7R74 - chains A and D; structure by X-ray diffraction, 2.76 A resolution.

== Chain A ==
Molecule: Glycoprotein 120
From: Human immunodeficiency virus 1
Chain sequence (360 residues; each row starts with the number of its first residue; note: 89 numbers in that range are skipped by the numbering (no residue carries them; nothing is unmodelled there)):
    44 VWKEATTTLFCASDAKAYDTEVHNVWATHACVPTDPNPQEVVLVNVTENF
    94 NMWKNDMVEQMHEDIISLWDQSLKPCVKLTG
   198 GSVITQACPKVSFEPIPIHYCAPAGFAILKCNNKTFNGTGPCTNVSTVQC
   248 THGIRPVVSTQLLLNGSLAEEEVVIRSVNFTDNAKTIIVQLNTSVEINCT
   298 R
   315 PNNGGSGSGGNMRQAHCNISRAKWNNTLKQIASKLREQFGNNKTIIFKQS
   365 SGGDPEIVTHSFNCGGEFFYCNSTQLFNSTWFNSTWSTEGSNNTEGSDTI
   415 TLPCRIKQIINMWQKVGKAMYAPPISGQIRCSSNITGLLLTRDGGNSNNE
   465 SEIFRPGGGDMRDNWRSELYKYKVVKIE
Disordered / not traced: 44, 57-72, 315-328, 396-411, 431-442, 459-462, 492
Disulfides: Cys54-Cys74, Cys119-Cys205, Cys218-Cys247, Cys228-Cys239, Cys296-Cys331, Cys378-Cys445, Cys385-Cys418
Glycans and other covalent adducts: N-acetylglucosamine (NAG) linked to Asn88, Asn234, Asn241, Asn262, Asn276, Asn289, Asn295, Asn339, Asn386

== Chain D ==
Molecule: Antibody C8 VHH domain
From: Lama glama
Notes: fragment: VHH domain; antibody fragment or engineered binder
Chain sequence (118 residues; row label = number of the first residue in the row):
     1 AVQLVDSGGGLVQAGGSLRLSCVVSGSIFSINAMGWYRQAPGKQRDLVAR
    51 ISGDSSTYYIDSVKGRFTISRDNAANTVYLQMNSLKPEDTAVYYCAARRL
   101 PIGDYTDWGQGTQVTVSS
Disulfides: Cys22-Cys95

== Chain A / chain D interface ==
Residue-residue contacts (52):
  His105(A) - Leu100(D)
  Ile109(A) - Arg99(D)
  Trp112(A) - Arg99(D)
  Trp112(A) - Pro101(D)
  Asp113(A) - Ser30(D)  hydrogen bond
  Val200(A) - Phe29(D)  hydrophobic
  Val255(A) - Ile102(D)
  Ser256(A) - Ile102(D)
  Thr257(A) - Gly103(D)
  Gly367(A) - Tyr58(D)
  Asp368(A) - Leu47(D)
  Asp368(A) - Arg50(D)  salt bridge
  Asp368(A) - Tyr58(D)
  Glu370(A) - Arg50(D)
  Glu370(A) - Ser52(D)  hydrogen bond
  Glu370(A) - Arg98(D)  salt bridge
  Ser375(A) - Ile102(D)
  Phe382(A) - Pro101(D)  hydrophobic
  Tyr384(A) - Pro101(D)
  Tyr384(A) - Ile102(D)
  Lys421(A) - Arg98(D)
  Ile423(A) - Asn32(D)
  Ile423(A) - Pro101(D)
  Ile424(A) - Asn32(D)
  Ile424(A) - Gly53(D)
  Asn425(A) - Phe29(D)
  Asn425(A) - Ser30(D)
  Asn425(A) - Ile31(D)
  Met426(A) - Ile31(D)  hydrogen bond (backbone-backbone)
  Met426(A) - Met34(D)  hydrophobic
  Met426(A) - Ser52(D)
  Met426(A) - Gly53(D)
  Met426(A) - Arg71(D)
  Trp427(A) - Val24(D)
  Trp427(A) - Ile28(D)
  Trp427(A) - Phe29(D)
  Trp427(A) - Ile31(D)
  Trp427(A) - Met34(D)
  Trp427(A) - Arg71(D)
  Trp427(A) - Asp72(D)
  Trp427(A) - Asn76(D)
  Trp427(A) - Thr77(D)
  Trp427(A) - Val78(D)  hydrophobic
  Gln428(A) - Phe29(D)  hydrogen bond (side chain-backbone)
  Lys429(A) - Asn73(D)
  Gly472(A) - Asp104(D)
  Gly473(A) - Gly103(D)
  Gly473(A) - Asp104(D)  hydrogen bond (backbone-backbone)
  Asp474(A) - Asp104(D)
  Met475(A) - Leu100(D)  hydrophobic
  Met475(A) - Ile102(D)  hydrophobic
  Met475(A) - Gly103(D)
Also at the interface, not in a pair above, chain A (31 interface residues in all): Ile108, Pro369, Ile371, Phe376, Gln422
Also at the interface, not in a pair above, chain D (29 interface residues in all): Ala33, Ile51, Asp54, Thr106

== In short ==
31 residues of chain A and 29 residues of chain D are in contact, with 5 hydrogen bonds and 2 salt bridges.
Polar pairs include Asp368(A)-Arg50(D), Glu370(A)-Arg98(D) and Asp113(A)-Ser30(D). N-acetylglucosamine is
covalently linked to Asn88(A), Asn234(A), Asn241(A), Asn262(A), Asn276(A) and Asn289(A) and 3 more.
Here chain A is Glycoprotein 120 (Human immunodeficiency virus 1) and chain D is Antibody C8 VHH domain (Lama
glama). Entry 7R74 (Crystal structure of llama VHH antibody in complex with HIV-1 HXBC2 gp120 core) was
determined by X-ray diffraction, deposited together with 7R73, 7RI1, 7RI2 and 7LPN.
